PDB entry 5HAG | X-ray diffraction, 2.10 A resolution | chain A

# Chain A
Protein: Deubiquitinase and deneddylase Dub1
From: Chlamydia trachomatis
Notes: EC 3.4.22.-
Reference sequence: B0B9A0 (CDUB1_CHLT2); residues 130-401 here = UniProt positions 130-401
Amino-acid sequence (273 residues; row label = number of the first residue in the row):
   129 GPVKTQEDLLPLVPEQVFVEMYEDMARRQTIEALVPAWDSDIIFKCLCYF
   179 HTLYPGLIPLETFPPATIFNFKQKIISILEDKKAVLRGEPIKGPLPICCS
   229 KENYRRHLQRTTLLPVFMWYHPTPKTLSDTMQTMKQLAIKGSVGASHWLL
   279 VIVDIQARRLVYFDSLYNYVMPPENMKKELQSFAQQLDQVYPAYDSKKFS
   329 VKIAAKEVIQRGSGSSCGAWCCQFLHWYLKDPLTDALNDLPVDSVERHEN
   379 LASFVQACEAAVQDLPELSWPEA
Unresolved in the structure: 129-135
Construct notes: expression tag (129)
UniProt features mapped onto this chain:
  - active site: His275, Asp292, Cys345

# Overview
Curated annotation (UniProt) lists 3 active-site residues.
Chain A is Deubiquitinase and deneddylase Dub1 (Chlamydia trachomatis); the structure, Structure of Chlamydia
trachomatis effector protein ChlaDUB1, was determined by X-ray diffraction together with 5HAF, 5HAM and 5JP1
from the same study.
